8B1T - chains C and X of the 5 polymer chains in the assembly; structure by electron microscopy, 3.40 A resolution.

== Chain C ==
Name: RecBCD enzyme subunit RecC
From: Escherichia coli
Notes: EC 3.1.11.5
UniProtKB: P07648 (RECC_ECOLI); residue numbers follow UniProt; this construct covers 1-1122
Sequence (1122 residues; each row starts with the number of its first residue):
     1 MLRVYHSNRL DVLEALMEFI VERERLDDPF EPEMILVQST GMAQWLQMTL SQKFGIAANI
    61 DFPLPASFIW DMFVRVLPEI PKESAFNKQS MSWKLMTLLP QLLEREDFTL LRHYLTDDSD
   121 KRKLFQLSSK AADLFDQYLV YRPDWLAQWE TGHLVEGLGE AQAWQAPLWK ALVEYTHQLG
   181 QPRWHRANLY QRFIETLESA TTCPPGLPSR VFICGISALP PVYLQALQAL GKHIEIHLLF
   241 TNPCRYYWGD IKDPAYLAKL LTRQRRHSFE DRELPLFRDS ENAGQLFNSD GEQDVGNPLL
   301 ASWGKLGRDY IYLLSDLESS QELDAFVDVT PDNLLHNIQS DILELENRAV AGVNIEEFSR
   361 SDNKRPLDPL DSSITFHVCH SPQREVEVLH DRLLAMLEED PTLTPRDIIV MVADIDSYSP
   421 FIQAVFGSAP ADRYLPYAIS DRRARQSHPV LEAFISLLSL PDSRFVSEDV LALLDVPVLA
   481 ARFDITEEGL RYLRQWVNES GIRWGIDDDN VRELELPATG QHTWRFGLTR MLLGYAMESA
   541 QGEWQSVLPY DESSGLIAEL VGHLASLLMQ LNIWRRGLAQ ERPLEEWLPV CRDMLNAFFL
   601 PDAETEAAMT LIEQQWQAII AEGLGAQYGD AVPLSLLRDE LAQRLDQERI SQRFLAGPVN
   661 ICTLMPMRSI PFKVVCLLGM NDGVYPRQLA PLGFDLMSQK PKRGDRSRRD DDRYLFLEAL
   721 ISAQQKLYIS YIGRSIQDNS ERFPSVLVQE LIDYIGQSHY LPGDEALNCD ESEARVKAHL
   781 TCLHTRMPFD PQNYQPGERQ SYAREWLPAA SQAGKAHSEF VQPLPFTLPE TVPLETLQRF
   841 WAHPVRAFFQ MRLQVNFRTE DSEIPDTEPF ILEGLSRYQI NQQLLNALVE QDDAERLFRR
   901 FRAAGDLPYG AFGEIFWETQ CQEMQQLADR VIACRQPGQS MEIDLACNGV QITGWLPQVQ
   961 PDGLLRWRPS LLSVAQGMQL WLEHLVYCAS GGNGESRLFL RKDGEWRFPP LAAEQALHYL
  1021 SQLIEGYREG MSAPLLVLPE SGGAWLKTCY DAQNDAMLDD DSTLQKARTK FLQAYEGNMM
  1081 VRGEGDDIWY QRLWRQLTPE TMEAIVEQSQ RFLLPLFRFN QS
Unresolved in the structure: 253-293, 1122
From the paper describing this entry:
  - conformationally variable residues (helix shift): Lys-252 to Asp-294

== Chain X ==
Molecule: 70-nt DNA strand
Sequence (70 nucleotides; numbered 1 to 70; the number before each row is that of its first residue):
     1 TTTTTTTTTT TTTCTAATGC GAGCACTGCT ACAGCATTTC CCATGCTGTA GCAGTGCTCG
    61 CATTAGATTT
Unresolved in the structure: 31-49

== How chain C and chain X interact ==
Pairs across the interface (24):
  Arg-839(C) / DT9(X)  phosphate contact
  Arg-846(C) / DT9(X)  phosphate contact
  Arg-846(C) / DT10(X)  salt bridge to the phosphate
  Gln-850(C) / DT9(X)  hydrogen bond to the phosphate
  Gly-874(C) / DT11(X)  base contact
  Leu-875(C) / DT10(X)  base contact
  Leu-875(C) / DT11(X)  base contact
  Tyr-878(C) / DT10(X)  sugar contact
  Tyr-878(C) / DT11(X)  sugar contact
  Arg-968(C) / DT10(X)  hydrogen bond to the phosphate
  Arg-968(C) / DT11(X)  salt bridge to the phosphate
  Pro-969(C) / DT12(X)  phosphate contact
  Ser-970(C) / DT11(X)  phosphate contact
  Ser-970(C) / DT12(X)  hydrogen bond to the phosphate
  Leu-971(C) / DT12(X)  hydrogen bond to the phosphate
  Leu-971(C) / DT13(X)  phosphate contact
  Arg-1001(C) / DT12(X)  salt bridge to the phosphate
  Asn-1078(C) / DT13(X)  base contact
  Asn-1078(C) / DA67(X)  base contact
  Met-1079(C) / DA67(X)  base contact
  Met-1080(C) / DT13(X)  base contact
  Val-1081(C) / DT12(X)  sugar contact
  Val-1081(C) / DT13(X)  base contact
  Arg-1082(C) / DT12(X)  base contact
Also at the interface, not in a pair above, chain C (19 interface residues in all): Arg-858, Lys-1002, Lys-1070
Also at the interface, not in a pair above, chain X (9 interface residues in all): DT8, DC14, DT64

== In short ==
Chain C and chain X form an interface of 19 and 9 residues respectively, with 4 hydrogen bonds and 3 salt
bridges. Among the polar pairs are Gln-850(C)/DT9(X), Arg-968(C)/DT10(X) and Ser-970(C)/DT12(X). The paper
reports conformational variability at Lys-252(C).
Here chain C is RecBCD enzyme subunit RecC (Escherichia coli) and chain X is a 70-nt DNA strand. Entry 8B1T
(RecBCD-DNA in complex with the phage protein Abc2) was determined by electron microscopy, deposited together
with 8B1R and 8B1U.
